9N83 - chains I and b of the 18 polymer chains in the assembly; structure by electron microscopy, 3.10 A resolution.

[Chain I]
Molecule: 68-nt DNA strand
Sequence (68 nucleotides; row label = number of the first residue in the row):
     1 CGCGCCCAGC TTTCCCAGCT AATAAACTAA AAACTATGCA TGCTCTACTG CTTCTGATCT
    61 AGTCGACC
Not modelled in the structure: 1-29

[Chain b]
Molecule: X-ray repair cross-complementing protein 5
From: Homo sapiens
UniProt: P13010 (XRCC5_HUMAN); residues 1-732 here = UniProt positions 1-732
Amino-acid sequence (732 residues; numbered 1 to 732; the number before each row is that of its first residue):
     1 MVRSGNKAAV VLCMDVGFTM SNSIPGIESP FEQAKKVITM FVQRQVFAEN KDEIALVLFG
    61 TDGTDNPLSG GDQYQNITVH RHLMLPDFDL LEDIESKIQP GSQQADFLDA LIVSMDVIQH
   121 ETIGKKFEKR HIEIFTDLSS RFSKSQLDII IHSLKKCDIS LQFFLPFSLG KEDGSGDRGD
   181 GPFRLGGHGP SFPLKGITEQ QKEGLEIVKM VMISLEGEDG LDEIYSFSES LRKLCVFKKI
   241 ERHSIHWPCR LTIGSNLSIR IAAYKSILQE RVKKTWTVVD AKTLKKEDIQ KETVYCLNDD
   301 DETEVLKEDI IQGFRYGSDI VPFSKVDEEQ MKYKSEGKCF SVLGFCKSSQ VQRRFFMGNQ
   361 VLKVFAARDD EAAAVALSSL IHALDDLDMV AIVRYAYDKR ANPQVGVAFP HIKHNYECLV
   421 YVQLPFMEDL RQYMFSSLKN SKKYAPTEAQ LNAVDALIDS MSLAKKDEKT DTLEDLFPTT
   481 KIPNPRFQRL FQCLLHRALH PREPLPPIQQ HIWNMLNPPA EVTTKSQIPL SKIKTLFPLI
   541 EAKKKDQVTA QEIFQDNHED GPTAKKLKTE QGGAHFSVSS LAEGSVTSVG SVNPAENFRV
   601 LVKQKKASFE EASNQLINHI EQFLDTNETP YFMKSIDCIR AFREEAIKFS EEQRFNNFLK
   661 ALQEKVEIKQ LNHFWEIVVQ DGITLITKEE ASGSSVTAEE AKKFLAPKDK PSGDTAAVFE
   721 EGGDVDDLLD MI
Not modelled in the structure: 1-5, 169-195, 543-732
Swiss-Prot annotation at these positions:
  - region: Leu138 to Leu165 (Leucine-zipper)
  - motif: Glu720 to Leu728 (EEXXXDL motif)
  - modified residue: Lys144 (N6-acetyllysine), Ser255 (Phosphoserine), Ser258 (Phosphoserine), Lys265 (N6-acetyllysine), Ser318 (Phosphoserine), Lys332 (N6-acetyllysine), Thr535 (Phosphothreonine), Ser577 (Phosphoserine), Ser579 (Phosphoserine), Ser580 (Phosphoserine), Lys660 (N6-acetyllysine), Lys665 (N6-acetyllysine), Thr715 (Phosphothreonine)
  - cross-link (Glycyl lysine isopeptide (Lys-Gly)): Lys195 (interchain with G-Cter in SUMO2), Lys532 (interchain with G-Cter in SUMO2), Lys534 (interchain with G-Cter in SUMO2), Lys566 (interchain with G-Cter in SUMO2), Lys568 (interchain with G-Cter in SUMO2), Lys669 (interchain with G-Cter in SUMO2), Lys688 (interchain with G-Cter in SUMO2)
  - mutagenesis: Glu720 to Glu721 (Abolishes interaction with PRKDC and its recruitment to sites of DNA damage), Asp726 to Asp727 (Abolishes interaction with PRKDC and its recruitment to sites of DNA damage)

[Chain I / chain b interface]
Residue-residue contacts (13; chain I residue first):
  DA40(I) - Arg242(b)  phosphate contact
  DA40(I) - His243(b)  sugar contact
  DA40(I) - Ile245(b)  sugar contact
  DT41(I) - Ile245(b)  phosphate contact
  DT41(I) - Lys265(b)  phosphate contact
  DT41(I) - Tyr397(b)  sugar contact
  DG42(I) - Lys265(b)  salt bridge to the phosphate
  DG42(I) - Gln360(b)  phosphate contact
  DG42(I) - Tyr397(b)  sugar contact
  DG42(I) - Ala401(b)  phosphate contact
  DC43(I) - Arg400(b)  sugar contact
  DC43(I) - Ala401(b)  phosphate contact
  DC43(I) - Asn402(b)  hydrogen bond to the phosphate
Interface residues without a listed pair, chain I (5 interface residues in all): DC45
Interface residues without a listed pair, chain b (12 interface residues in all): Ser244, Leu268, Gln312

[Overview]
5 residues of chain I and 12 residues of chain b are in contact, with 1 hydrogen bond and 1 salt bridge. Among
the polar pairs are DC43(I)-Asn402(b) and DG42(I)-Lys265(b). Curated annotation (UniProt) lists 4 mutagenesis
sites on chain b.
Here chain I is a 68-nt DNA strand and chain b is X-ray repair cross-complementing protein 5 (Homo sapiens).
Entry 9N83 (The ligation complex in the NHEJ pathway) was determined by electron microscopy (same publication
as 9CQ3, 9CQ6, 9CQC, 9N81 and 9N82).
